Entry 2PI8 (X-ray diffraction, 2.25 A resolution); this record covers chains B and D of the 4 polymer chains in the assembly.

[Chain B (and D)]
Name: Membrane-bound lytic murein transglycosylase A
Organism: Escherichia coli
Notes: EC 3.2.1.-; chain D of this document is another copy of the same molecule, construct and numbering; everything in this record applies to it too
UniProt: P0A935 (MLTA_ECOLI); residues 2-345 here correspond to UniProt positions 22-365 (UniProt number = residue number + 20)
Amino-acid sequence (345 residues; each row starts with the number of its first residue):
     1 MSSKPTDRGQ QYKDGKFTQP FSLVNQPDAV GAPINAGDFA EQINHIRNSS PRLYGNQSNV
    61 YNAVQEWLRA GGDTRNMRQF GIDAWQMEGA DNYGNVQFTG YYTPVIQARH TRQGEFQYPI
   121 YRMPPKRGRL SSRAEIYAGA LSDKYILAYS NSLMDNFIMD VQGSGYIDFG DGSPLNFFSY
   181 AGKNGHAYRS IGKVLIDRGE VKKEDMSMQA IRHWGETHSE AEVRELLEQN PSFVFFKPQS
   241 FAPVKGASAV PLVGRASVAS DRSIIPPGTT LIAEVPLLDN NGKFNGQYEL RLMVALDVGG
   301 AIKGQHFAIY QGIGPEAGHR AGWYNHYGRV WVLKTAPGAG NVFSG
Disordered / not traced: 1-2, 338-345
Modified residues: Mse1 (selenomethionine); Mse77, Mse87, Mse123, Mse154, Mse159, Mse206, Mse208, Mse293 (selenomethionine; parent Met)
Sequence notes: modified residue (1, 77, 87, 123, 154, 159, 206, 208, 293); conflict S131 (Pro151 in P0A935), I272 (Leu292 in P0A935); engineered mutation A308 (Asp328 in P0A935)

[Chain B / chain D interface]
Residue-residue contacts (25):
  V30(B) with G71(D); D73(D)
  G31(B) with A32(D); G71(D)
  A32(B) with A32(D); P33(D)
  P33(B) with I34(D)
  I34(B) with A36(D), hydrophobic; G37(D), hydrogen bond (backbone-backbone); D38(D)
  G37(B) with D38(D)
  L68(B) with I34(D); E289(D)
  R69(B) with R255(D); L277(D); E289(D), salt bridge
  A70(B) with L277(D), hydrophobic; Q287(D)
  G71(B) with I34(D)
  G72(B) with I34(D)
  L277(B) with R69(D)
  Q287(B) with E66(D), hydrogen bond; R69(D)
  Y288(B) with R69(D)
  E289(B) with R69(D), salt bridge
Also at the interface, not in a pair above, chain B (17 interface residues in all): A36, D73
Also at the interface, not in a pair above, chain D (18 interface residues in all): V30, A70, Y288, R291

[Overview]
Chain B and chain D form an interface of 17 and 18 residues respectively, with 2 hydrogen bonds and 2 salt
bridges. Polar pairs include R69(B)-E289(D), Q287(B)-E66(D) and I34(B)-G37(D).
Chain B and chain D are both Membrane-bound lytic murein transglycosylase A (Escherichia coli); the structure,
Crystal structure of E. coli MltA with bound chitohexaose, was determined by X-ray diffraction (same
publication as 2PIC and 2PJJ).
